PDB entry 3LSK | X-ray diffraction, 1.95 A resolution | chains A and D of the 4 polymer chains in the assembly

# Chain A (and D)
Molecule: Pyranose 2-oxidase
Organism: Trametes ochracea
Notes: EC 1.1.3.10; chain D of this document is another copy of the same molecule, construct and numbering; everything in this record applies to it too
UniProtKB: Q7ZA32 (Q7ZA32_TRAOC); numbering as in UniProt (aligned over 1-623)
Sequence (623 residues; each row starts with the number of its first residue):
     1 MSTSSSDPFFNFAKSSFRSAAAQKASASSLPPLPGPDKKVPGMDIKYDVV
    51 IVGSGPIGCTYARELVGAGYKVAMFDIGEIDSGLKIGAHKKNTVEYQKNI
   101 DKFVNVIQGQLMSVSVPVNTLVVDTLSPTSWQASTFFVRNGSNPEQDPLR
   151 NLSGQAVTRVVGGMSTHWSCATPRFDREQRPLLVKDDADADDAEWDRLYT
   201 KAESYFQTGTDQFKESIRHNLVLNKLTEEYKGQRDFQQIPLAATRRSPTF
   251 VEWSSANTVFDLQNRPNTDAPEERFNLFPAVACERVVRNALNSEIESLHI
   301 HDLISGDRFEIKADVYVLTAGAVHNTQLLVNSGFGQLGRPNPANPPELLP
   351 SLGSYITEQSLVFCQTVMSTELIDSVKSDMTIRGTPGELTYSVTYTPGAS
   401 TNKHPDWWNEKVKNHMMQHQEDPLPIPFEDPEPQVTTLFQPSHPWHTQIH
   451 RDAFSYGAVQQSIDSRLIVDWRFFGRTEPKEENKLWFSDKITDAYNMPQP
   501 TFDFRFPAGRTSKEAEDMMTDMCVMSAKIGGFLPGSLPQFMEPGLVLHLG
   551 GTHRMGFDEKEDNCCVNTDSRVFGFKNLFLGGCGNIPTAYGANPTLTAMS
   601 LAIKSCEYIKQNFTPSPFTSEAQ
Not modelled in the structure: 1-42, 619-623 (chain D: 1-44, 619-623)
Construct notes: engineered mutation Ser-169 (Thr in Q7ZA32)
Glycans and other covalent adducts: flavin-adenine dinucleotide (FAD) linked to His-167
Small-molecule neighbours: FAD (flavin-adenine dinucleotide): Val-52, Gly-53, Ser-54, Gly-55, Pro-56, Ile-57, Gly-58, Phe-75, Asp-76, Ile-77, Gly-78, Ile-107, Leu-111, Thr-158, Arg-159, Val-160, Gly-162, Gly-163, Met-164, Ser-165, Trp-168, Ser-169, Cys-170, Ala-171, Val-281, Ala-282, Cys-283, Thr-319, Ala-320, Gly-321, His-324, Leu-328, Ala-453, Phe-454, Leu-547, His-548, Gly-582, Cys-583, Asn-593, Pro-594, Thr-595

# Interface between chain A and chain D
Contacting residue pairs - 18 pairs, chain A then chain D:
  Glu-516(A) with Ala-527(D); Gly-531(D)
  Met-519(A) with Phe-532(D), hydrophobic
  Thr-520(A) with Val-524(D); Ala-527(D)
  Cys-523(A) with Cys-523(D), hydrophobic
  Val-524(A) with Val-524(D), hydrophobic
  Ala-527(A) with Glu-516(D); Thr-520(D)
  Gly-531(A) with Glu-516(D)
  Phe-532(A) with Met-519(D), hydrophobic
  Leu-537(A) with Leu-537(D), hydrophobic; Pro-538(D); Gln-539(D)
  Pro-538(A) with Phe-532(D); Leu-537(D); Pro-538(D), hydrophobic
  Gln-539(A) with Leu-537(D)
Interface residues without a listed pair, chain A (12 interface residues in all): Gly-530
Interface residues without a listed pair, chain D (12 interface residues in all): Gly-530

# In short
The chain A/chain D interface involves 12 residues from each chain. Flavin-adenine dinucleotide is covalently
linked to His-167(A).
Both chains are Pyranose 2-oxidase (Trametes ochracea). Entry 3LSK (Pyranose 2-oxidase T169S acetate complex)
was determined by X-ray diffraction (same publication as 3LSI and 3LSM).
